PDB entry 2ZM6 | X-ray diffraction, 3.30 A resolution | chains A and Q of the 21 polymer chains in the assembly

Chain A:
Molecule: 16S ribosomal RNA
From: Thermus thermophilus
Sequence (1509 nucleotides; row label = number of the first residue in the row; note: 42 numbers in that range are skipped by the numbering (no residue carries them; nothing is unmodelled there); a row labelled like 190A-190L holds insertion residues (190A, then the next letters in order)):
     1 UUGUUGGAGAGUUUGAUCCUGGCUCAGGGUGAACGCUGGCGGCGUGCCUA
    51 AGACAUGCAAGUCGUGCGGG
    73 CCGCGGGGUUUU
    88 ACUCCG
    95 UGGUC
   101 AGCGGCGGACGGGUGAGUAACGCGUGGGU
  129A G
   130 ACCUACCCGGAAGAGGGGGACAACCCGGGGAAACUCGGGCUAAUCCCCCA
   180 UGUGGACCCGC
190A-190L CCCUUGGGGUGU
   191 GUCCAAAGGGCUUU
   216 GCCCGCUUCCGGAUGGGCCCGCGUCCCAUCAGCUAGUUGGUGGGGUAAUG
   266 GCCCACCAAGGCGACGACGGGUAGCCGGUCUGAGAGGAUGGCCGGCCACA
   316 GGGGCACUGAGACACGGGCCCCACUCCUACGGGAGGCAGCAGUUAGGAAU
   366 CUUCCGCAAUGGGCGCAAGCCUGACGGAGCGACGCCGCUUGGAGGAAGAA
   416 GCCCUUCGGGGUGUAAACUCCUGAA
   442 CCCGGGACGAAACCCCCGACGA
   474 GGGGACUGACGGUACCGGG
   494 GUAAUAGCGCCGGCCAACUCCGUGCCAGCAGCCGCGGUAAUACGGAGGGC
   544 GCGAGCGUUACCCGGAUUCACUGGGCGUAAAGGGCGUGUAGGCGGCCUGG
   594 GGCGUCCCAUGUGAAAGACCACGGCUCAACCGUGGGGGAGCGUGGGAUAC
   644 GCUCAGGCUAGACGGUGGGAGAGGGUGGUGGAAUUCCCGGAGUAGCGGUG
   694 AAAUGCGCAGAUACCGGGAGGAACGCCGAUGGCGAAGGCAGCCACCUGGU
   744 CCACCCGUGACGCUGAGGCGCGAAAGCGUGGGGAGCAAACCGGAUUAGAU
   794 ACCCGGGUAGUCCACGCCCUAAACGAUGCGCGCUAGGUCUCUGGGUCU
   848 CCUGGGGGCCGAAGCUAACGCGUUAAGCGCGCCGCCUGGGGAGUACGGCC
   898 GCAAGGCUGAAACUCAAAGGAAUUGACGGGGGCCCGCACAAGCGGUGGAG
   948 CAUGUGGUUUAAUUCGAAGCAACGCGAAGAACCUUACCAGGCCUUGACAU
   998 GCUAGG
 1003A G
  1004 AACCCGGGUGAAAGCCUGGGGUGCCCC
1030A-1030D GCGA
  1031 GGGGAGCCCUAGCACAGGUGCUGCAUGGCCGUCGUCAGCUCGUGCCGUGA
  1081 GGUGUUGGGUUAAGUCCCGCAACGAGCGCAACCCCCGCCGUUAGUUGCCA
  1131 GCGGUUCGGCCGGGCACUCUAACGGGACUGCCCGCGAAA
  1171 GCGGGAGGAAGGAGGGGACGACGUCUGGUCAGCAUGGCCCUUACGGCCUG
  1221 GGCGACACACGUGCUACAAUGCCCACUACAAAGCGAUGCCACCCGGCAAC
  1271 GGGGAGCUAAUCGCAAAAAGGUGGGCCCAGUUCGGAUUGGGGUCUGCAAC
  1321 CCGACCCCAUGAAGCCGGAAUCGCUAGUAAUCGCGGAUCAG
 1361A C
  1362 CAUGCCGCGGUGAAUACGUUCCCGGGCCUUGUACACACCGCCCGUCACGC
  1412 CAUGGGAGCGGGCUCUACCCGAAGUCGCCGGG
  1446 AGCCUACGGG
  1459 CAGGCGCCGAGGGUAGGGCCCGUGACUGGGGCGAAGUCGUAACAAGGUAG
  1509 CUGUACCGGAAGGUGCGGCUGGAU
Not modelled in the structure: 1-3

Chain Q:
Protein: 30S ribosomal protein S17
From: Thermus thermophilus
Reference sequence: P24321 (RS17_THETH); numbering as in UniProt (aligned over 2-105)
Sequence (104 residues; each row starts with the number of its first residue):
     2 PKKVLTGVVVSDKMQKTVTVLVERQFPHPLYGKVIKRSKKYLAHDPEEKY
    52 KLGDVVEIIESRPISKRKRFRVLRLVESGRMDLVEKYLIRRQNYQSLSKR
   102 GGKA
Not modelled in the structure: 102-105

Interface between chain A and chain Q:
Pairs across the interface - 81 pairs, chain A then chain Q:
  G127(A) - Pro2(Q)  hydrogen bond to the sugar
  G127(A) - Glu61(Q)  hydrogen bond to the base
  G128(A) - Pro2(Q)  phosphate contact
  G128(A) - Lys3(Q)  hydrogen bond to the phosphate
  U129(A) - Lys3(Q)  salt bridge to the phosphate
  A130(A) - Arg63(Q)  salt bridge to the phosphate
  A130(A) - Pro64(Q)  base contact
  U190E(A) - Ser62(Q)  hydrogen bond to the base
  U190E(A) - Arg63(Q)  hydrogen bond to the base
  U190E(A) - Arg72(Q)  hydrogen bond to the base
  C234(A) - Glu61(Q)  base contact
  C234(A) - Pro64(Q)  sugar contact
  C234(A) - Arg70(Q)  phosphate contact
  C235(A) - Glu61(Q)  sugar contact
  C235(A) - Arg70(Q)  salt bridge to the phosphate
  C235(A) - Phe71(Q)  sugar contact
  G236(A) - Lys40(Q)  salt bridge to the phosphate
  G236(A) - Tyr42(Q)  hydrogen bond to the phosphate
  C237(A) - Arg25(Q)  hydrogen bond to the phosphate
  C237(A) - Lys40(Q)  salt bridge to the phosphate
  C237(A) - Tyr42(Q)  hydrogen bond to the phosphate
  G238(A) - Arg25(Q)  salt bridge to the phosphate
  A246(A) - Ser99(Q)  sugar contact
  A246(A) - Lys100(Q)  salt bridge to the phosphate
  G247(A) - Ser99(Q)  phosphate contact
  G247(A) - Lys100(Q)  hydrogen bond to the phosphate
  U253(A) - Met15(Q)  hydrogen bond to the sugar
  U253(A) - Lys67(Q)  salt bridge to the phosphate
  G254(A) - Met15(Q)  sugar contact
  G254(A) - Gln16(Q)  hydrogen bond to the sugar
  G254(A) - Thr18(Q)  hydrogen bond to the sugar
  G254(A) - Ser66(Q)  hydrogen bond to the phosphate
  G254(A) - Lys67(Q)  hydrogen bond to the phosphate
  G254(A) - Lys69(Q)  hydrogen bond to the phosphate
  G255(A) - Gln16(Q)  sugar contact
  G255(A) - Lys17(Q)  hydrogen bond to the phosphate
  G255(A) - Ile65(Q)  phosphate contact
  G255(A) - Ser66(Q)  phosphate contact
  G255(A) - Lys69(Q)  salt bridge to the phosphate
  U256(A) - Lys17(Q)  salt bridge to the phosphate
  U264(A) - Arg63(Q)  sugar contact
  U264(A) - Pro64(Q)  hydrogen bond to the sugar
  G265(A) - Pro64(Q)  sugar contact
  G265(A) - Ile65(Q)  phosphate contact
  G265(A) - Lys67(Q)  sugar contact
  G266(A) - Ile65(Q)  phosphate contact
  G266(A) - Lys67(Q)  phosphate contact
  C267(A) - Lys67(Q)  phosphate contact
  C272(A) - Gln16(Q)  base contact
  A273(A) - Gln16(Q)  sugar contact
  G275(A) - Lys14(Q)  phosphate contact
  G275(A) - Met15(Q)  sugar contact
  G276(A) - Ser12(Q)  hydrogen bond to the phosphate
  G276(A) - Thr20(Q)  phosphate contact
  G276(A) - Arg68(Q)  hydrogen bond to the sugar
  C277(A) - Thr20(Q)  phosphate contact
  C277(A) - Lys41(Q)  salt bridge to the phosphate
  C277(A) - Arg68(Q)  salt bridge to the phosphate
  G278(A) - Lys41(Q)  salt bridge to the phosphate
  G278(A) - Tyr95(Q)  base contact
  A279(A) - Tyr95(Q)  hydrogen bond to the phosphate
  A279(A) - Leu98(Q)  base contact
  C280(A) - Arg38(Q)  base contact
  C280(A) - Ser39(Q)  hydrogen bond to the base
  C280(A) - Arg91(Q)  base contact
  C564(A) - Leu31(Q)  base contact
  C564(A) - Tyr32(Q)  sugar contact
  U582(A) - Asn94(Q)  sugar contact
  A583(A) - Arg91(Q)  phosphate contact
  A583(A) - Asn94(Q)  sugar contact
  G584(A) - Arg91(Q)  salt bridge to the phosphate
  G585(A) - Lys34(Q)  hydrogen bond to the phosphate
  G585(A) - Lys37(Q)  salt bridge to the phosphate
  C586(A) - Lys34(Q)  salt bridge to the phosphate
  U598(A) - Pro28(Q)  phosphate contact
  G635(A) - Pro2(Q)  sugar contact
  U636(A) - Pro2(Q)  sugar contact
  A759(A) - Asn94(Q)  base contact
  G760(A) - Asn94(Q)  hydrogen bond to the base
  G760(A) - Ser97(Q)  base contact
  G760(A) - Leu98(Q)  sugar contact
Interface residues without a listed pair, chain A (48 interface residues in all): G129A, G190F, A243, U244, U252, C596, G597, G895, C896
Interface residues without a listed pair, chain Q (47 interface residues in all): Lys4, Gln26, Phe27, Leu43, Lys87, Ile90, Arg92, Arg101

Overview:
The interface between chain A and chain Q involves 48 residues on one side and 47 on the other; the contacts
include 24 hydrogen bonds and 16 salt bridges. Polar pairs include G127(A)-Glu61(Q), U190E(A)-Ser62(Q) and
U190E(A)-Arg63(Q).
Chain A is 16S ribosomal RNA and chain Q is 30S ribosomal protein S17, both from Thermus thermophilus; the
structure, Crystal structure of the Thermus thermophilus 30S ribosomal subunit, was determined by X-ray
diffraction.
